PDB entry 6BCX | electron microscopy, 3.23 A resolution | chains A and B of the 8 polymer chains in the assembly

== Chain A (and B) ==
Protein: Serine/threonine-protein kinase mTOR
Source organism: Homo sapiens
Notes: EC 2.7.11.1; chain B of this document is another copy of the same molecule, construct and numbering; everything in this record applies to it too
UniProtKB: P42345 (MTOR_HUMAN); residues 579-2549 carry their UniProt numbers (1971 of 2549 residues fall inside the UniProt entry; the rest is not from it)
Amino-acid sequence (2549 residues; each row starts with the number of its first residue; X marks 59 residues of unknown identity (built as UNK)):
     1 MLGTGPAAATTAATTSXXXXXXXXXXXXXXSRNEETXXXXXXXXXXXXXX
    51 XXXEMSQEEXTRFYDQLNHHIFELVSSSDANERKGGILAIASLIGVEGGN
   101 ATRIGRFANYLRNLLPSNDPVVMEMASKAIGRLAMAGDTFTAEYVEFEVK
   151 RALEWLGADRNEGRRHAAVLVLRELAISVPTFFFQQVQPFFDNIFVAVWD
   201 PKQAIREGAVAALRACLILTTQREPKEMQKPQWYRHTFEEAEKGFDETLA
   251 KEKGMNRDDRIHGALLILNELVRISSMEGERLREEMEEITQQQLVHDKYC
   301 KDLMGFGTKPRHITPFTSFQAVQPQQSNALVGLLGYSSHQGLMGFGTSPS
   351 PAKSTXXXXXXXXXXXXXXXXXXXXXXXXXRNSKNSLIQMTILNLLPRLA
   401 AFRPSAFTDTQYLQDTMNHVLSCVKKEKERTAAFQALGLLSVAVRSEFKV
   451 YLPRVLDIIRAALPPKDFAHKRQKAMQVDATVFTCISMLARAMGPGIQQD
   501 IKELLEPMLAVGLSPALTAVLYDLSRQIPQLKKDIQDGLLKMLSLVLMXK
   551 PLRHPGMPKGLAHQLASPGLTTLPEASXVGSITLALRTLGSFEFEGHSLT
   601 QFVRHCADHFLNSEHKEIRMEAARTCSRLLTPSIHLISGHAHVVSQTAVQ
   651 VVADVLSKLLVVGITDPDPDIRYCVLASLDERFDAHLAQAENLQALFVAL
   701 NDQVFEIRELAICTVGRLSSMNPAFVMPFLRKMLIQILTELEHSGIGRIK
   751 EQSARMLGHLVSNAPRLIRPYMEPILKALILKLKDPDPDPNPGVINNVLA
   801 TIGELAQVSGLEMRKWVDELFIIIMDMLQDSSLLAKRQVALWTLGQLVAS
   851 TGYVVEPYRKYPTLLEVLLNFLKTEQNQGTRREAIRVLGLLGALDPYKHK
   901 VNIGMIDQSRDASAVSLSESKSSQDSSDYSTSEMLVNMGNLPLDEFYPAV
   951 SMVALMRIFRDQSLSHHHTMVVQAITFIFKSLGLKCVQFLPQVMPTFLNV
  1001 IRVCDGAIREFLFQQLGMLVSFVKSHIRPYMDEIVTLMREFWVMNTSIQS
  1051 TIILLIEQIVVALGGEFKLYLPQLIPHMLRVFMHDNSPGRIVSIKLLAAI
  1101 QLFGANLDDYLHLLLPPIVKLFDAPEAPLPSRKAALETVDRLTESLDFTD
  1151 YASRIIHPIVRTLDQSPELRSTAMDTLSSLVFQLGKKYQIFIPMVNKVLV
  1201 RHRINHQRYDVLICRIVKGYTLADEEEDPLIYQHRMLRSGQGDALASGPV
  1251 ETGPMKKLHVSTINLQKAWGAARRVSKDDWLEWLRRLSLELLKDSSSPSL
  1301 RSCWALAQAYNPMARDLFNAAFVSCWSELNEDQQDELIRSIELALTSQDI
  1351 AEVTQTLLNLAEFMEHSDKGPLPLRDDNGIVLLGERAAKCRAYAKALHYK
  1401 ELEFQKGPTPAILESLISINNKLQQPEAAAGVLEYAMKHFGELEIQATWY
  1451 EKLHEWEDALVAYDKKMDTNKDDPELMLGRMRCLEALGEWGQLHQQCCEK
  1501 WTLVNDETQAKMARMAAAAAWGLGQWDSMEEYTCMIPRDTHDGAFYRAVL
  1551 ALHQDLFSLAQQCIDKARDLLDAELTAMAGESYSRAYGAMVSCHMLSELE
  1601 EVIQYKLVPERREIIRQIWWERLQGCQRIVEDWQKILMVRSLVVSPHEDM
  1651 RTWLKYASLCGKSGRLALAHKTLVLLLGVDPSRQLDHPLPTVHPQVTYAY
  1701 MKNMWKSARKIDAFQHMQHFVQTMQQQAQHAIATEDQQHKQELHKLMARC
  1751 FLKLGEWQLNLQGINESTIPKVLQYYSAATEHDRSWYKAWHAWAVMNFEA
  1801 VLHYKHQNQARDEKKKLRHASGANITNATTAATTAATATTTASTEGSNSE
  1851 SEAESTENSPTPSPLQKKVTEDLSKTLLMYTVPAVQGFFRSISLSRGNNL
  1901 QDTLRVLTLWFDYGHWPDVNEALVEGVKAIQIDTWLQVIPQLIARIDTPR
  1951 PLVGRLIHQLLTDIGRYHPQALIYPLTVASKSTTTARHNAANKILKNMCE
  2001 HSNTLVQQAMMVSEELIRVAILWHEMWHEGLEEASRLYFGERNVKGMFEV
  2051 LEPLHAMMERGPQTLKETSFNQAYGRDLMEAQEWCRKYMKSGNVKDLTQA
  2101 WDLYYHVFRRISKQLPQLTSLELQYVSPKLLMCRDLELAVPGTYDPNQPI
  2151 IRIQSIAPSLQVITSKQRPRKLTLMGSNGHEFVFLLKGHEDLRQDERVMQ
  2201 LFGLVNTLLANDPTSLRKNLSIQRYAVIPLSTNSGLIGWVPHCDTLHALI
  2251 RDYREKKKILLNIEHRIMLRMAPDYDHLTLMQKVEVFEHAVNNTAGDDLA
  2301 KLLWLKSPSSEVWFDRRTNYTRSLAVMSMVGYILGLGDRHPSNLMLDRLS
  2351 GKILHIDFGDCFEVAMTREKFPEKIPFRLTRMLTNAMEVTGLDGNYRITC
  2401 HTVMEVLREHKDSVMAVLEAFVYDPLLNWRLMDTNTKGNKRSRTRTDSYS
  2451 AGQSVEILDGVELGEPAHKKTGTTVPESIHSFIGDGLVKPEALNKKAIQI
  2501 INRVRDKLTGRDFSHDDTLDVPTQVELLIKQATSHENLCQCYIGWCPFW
Unresolved in the structure: 1-16, 31-36, 54-59, 75-81, 157-161, 224-232, 247-257, 290-355, 381-385, 405-409, 467-477, 492-496, 550-577, 596-598, 634-643, 787-790, 904-932, 1223-1260, 1815-1866, 2437-2491
Swiss-Prot annotation at these positions:
  - region: Val2162 to Arg2168 (G-loop), Lys2258 to Gly2296 (Interaction with MLST8), Gly2335 to Asn2343 (Catalytic loop), His2355 to Thr2380 (Activation loop)
  - binding site (1D-myo-inositol hexakisphosphate): Lys1662, Lys1702, Arg1749
  - binding site (ATP): Ser2165, Gln2167, Leu2185, Lys2187, Glu2190, Tyr2225, Gly2238, Trp2239, Val2240, Thr2245, Met2345, Ile2356
  - binding site (Mg(2+)): Asn2343, Asp2357
  - modified residue: Thr1162 (Phosphothreonine), Lys1218 (N6-acetyllysine), Ser1261 (Phosphoserine), Ser2159 (Phosphoserine), Thr2164 (Phosphothreonine), Thr2173 (Phosphothreonine), Thr2446 (Phosphothreonine), Ser2448 (Phosphoserine), Ser2478 (Phosphoserine), Ser2481 (Phosphoserine)
  - cross-link: Lys2066 (Glycyl lysine isopeptide (Lys-Gly) (interchain with G-Cter in ubiquitin))
Bound ions: Mg2+ site 1: Glu2190 (together with ATP); Mg2+ site 2: Asn2343 (together with ATP)
Residues lining bound ligands: ATP (adenosine-5'-triphosphate): Ile2163, Ser2165, Lys2166, Gln2167, Arg2168, Pro2169, Leu2185, Lys2187, Glu2190, Tyr2225, Ile2237, Gly2238, Trp2239, Val2240, Thr2245, Met2345, Ile2356, Asp2357
What the authors report for this chain:
  - disease-associated variants - A1459P, T1977R, S2215Y, E2419K: increased catalytic activity

== Interface between chain A and chain B ==
Pairs across the interface (65; chain A residue first):
  Ile664(A) with His1157(B); Phe1191(B), hydrophobic
  Thr665(A) with His1157(B), hydrogen bond (backbone-side chain); Ile1190(B); Phe1191(B); Met1194(B)
  Asp666(A) with His1157(B), hydrogen bond (backbone-side chain)
  Val698(A) with Ser1153(B), hydrogen bond (backbone-side chain)
  Asn701(A) with Asp1150(B); Tyr1151(B); Ser1153(B), hydrogen bond (backbone-side chain); Arg1154(B)
  Asp702(A) with Arg1154(B)
  Gln703(A) with Val1119(B); Arg1154(B); Pro1158(B)
  Arg708(A) with Arg1154(B)
  Lys732(A) with Asp1150(B)
  Gln736(A) with His1112(B), hydrogen bond (backbone-side chain); Asp1150(B); Tyr1151(B)
  Thr739(A) with Tyr1110(B); His1112(B)
  Glu740(A) with His1112(B); Leu1113(B)
  His743(A) with Pro1072(B); Pro1076(B); Tyr1110(B)
  Ser744(A) with Leu1113(B)
  Ile746(A) with Leu1079(B), hydrophobic; Met1083(B), hydrophobic
  Pro1072(A) with His743(B)
  Pro1076(A) with His743(B)
  Leu1079(A) with Ile746(B), hydrophobic
  Met1083(A) with Ile746(B), hydrophobic
  Tyr1110(A) with Thr739(B); His743(B)
  His1112(A) with Gln736(B), hydrogen bond (side chain-backbone); Thr739(B); Glu740(B)
  Leu1113(A) with Glu740(B); Ser744(B)
  Val1119(A) with Gln703(B)
  Asp1150(A) with Asn701(B); Lys732(B); Gln736(B)
  Tyr1151(A) with Asn701(B); Gln736(B), hydrogen bond
  Ser1153(A) with Val698(B), hydrogen bond (side chain-backbone); Asn701(B), hydrogen bond (side chain-backbone)
  Arg1154(A) with Asn701(B); Asp702(B); Gln703(B); Arg708(B)
  His1157(A) with Ile664(B); Thr665(B), hydrogen bond (side chain-backbone); Asp666(B), hydrogen bond (side chain-backbone); Pro667(B); Arg672(B)
  Pro1158(A) with Gln703(B)
  Ile1190(A) with Ile664(B), hydrophobic; Thr665(B)
  Phe1191(A) with Ile664(B), hydrophobic; Thr665(B)
  Met1194(A) with Thr665(B)
Interface residues without a listed pair, chain A (49 interface residues in all): Leu611, Asn612, Glu614, Val661, Pro667, Arg672, Gln694, Phe729, Gly745, Ile749, Ile1075, Asp1109, Thr1149, Ala1152, Lys1187, Lys1197, Arg1201
Interface residues without a listed pair, chain B (49 interface residues in all): Leu611, Asn612, Glu614, Val661, Gln694, Phe729, Gly745, Ile749, Ile1075, Asp1109, Thr1149, Ala1152, Lys1187, Lys1197, Arg1201

== Overview ==
Chain A and chain B each contribute 49 residues to their interface; the contacts include 11 hydrogen bonds.
Polar pairs include Thr665(A)-His1157(B), Asp666(A)-His1157(B) and Val698(A)-Ser1153(B). Bound to chain A:
ATP. From the paper: A1459P, T1977R and S2215Y of chain A, among others, increase catalytic activity.
Chain A and chain B are both Serine/threonine-protein kinase mTOR (Homo sapiens); the structure, mTORC1
structure refined to 3.0 angstroms, was determined by electron microscopy together with 5WBJ, 5WBK, 5WBL and
6BCU from the same study.
